PDB entry 1N3Q | X-ray diffraction, 2.20 A resolution | chains A and B

[Chain A (and B)]
Name: lectin PAL
Organism: Pterocarpus angolensis
Notes: chain B of this document is another copy of the same molecule, construct and numbering; everything in this record applies to it too
UniProtKB: Q8GSD2 (Q8GSD2_PTEAG); residues 1-252 here correspond to UniProt positions 9-260 (UniProt number = residue number + 8)
Sequence (252 residues; numbered 1 to 252; the number before each row is that of its first residue):
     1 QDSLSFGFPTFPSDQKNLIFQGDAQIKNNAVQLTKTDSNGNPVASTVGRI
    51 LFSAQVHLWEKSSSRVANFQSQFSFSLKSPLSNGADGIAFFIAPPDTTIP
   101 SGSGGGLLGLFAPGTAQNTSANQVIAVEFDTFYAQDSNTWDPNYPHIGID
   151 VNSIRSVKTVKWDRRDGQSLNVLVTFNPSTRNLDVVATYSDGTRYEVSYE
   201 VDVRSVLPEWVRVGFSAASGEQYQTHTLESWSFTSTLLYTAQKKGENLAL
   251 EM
Unresolved in the structure: 242-252
Metal / ion sites: Mn2+: Glu128, Asp130, Asp141, His146; Ca2+: Asp130, Phe132, Asn138, Asp141

[How chain A and chain B interact]
Pairs across the interface (33):
  Gln1(A) with Gly7(B); Phe8(B); Asn17(B), hydrogen bond
  Asp2(A) with Gly7(B), hydrogen bond (backbone-backbone); Pro9(B)
  Ser3(A) with Phe6(B); Gly7(B), hydrogen bond (backbone-backbone)
  Leu4(A) with Ser5(B)
  Ser5(A) with Leu4(B); Ser5(B), hydrogen bond (backbone-backbone)
  Phe6(A) with Ser3(B)
  Gly7(A) with Gln1(B); Asp2(B), hydrogen bond (backbone-backbone); Ser3(B), hydrogen bond (backbone-backbone)
  Phe8(A) with Gln1(B)
  Pro9(A) with Asp2(B)
  Pro12(A) with Glu60(B)
  Asp14(A) with Glu209(B); Trp210(B), hydrogen bond
  Lys16(A) with Gln55(B); Trp210(B)
  Asn17(A) with Gln1(B), hydrogen bond; Ala54(B); Gln55(B), hydrogen bond (side chain-backbone); Trp210(B)
  Phe52(A) with Gln1(B)
  Ala54(A) with Asn17(B)
  Gln55(A) with Lys16(B); Asn17(B), hydrogen bond (backbone-side chain)
  Glu60(A) with Pro12(B)
  Trp210(A) with Asp14(B), hydrogen bond; Lys16(B); Asn17(B)
Other interface residues (no listed pair), chain A (20 interface residues in all): Gln15, His57
Other interface residues (no listed pair), chain B (22 interface residues in all): Gln15, Phe52, Ser53, His57

[Overview]
20 residues of chain A and 22 residues of chain B are in contact, with 11 hydrogen bonds. Polar contacts
include Gln1(A)-Asn17(B), Asp14(A)-Trp210(B) and Asn17(A)-Gln55(B). Glu128(A), Asp130(A), Asp141(A) and
His146(A) coordinate Mn2+. Asp130(A), Phe132(A), Asn138(A) and Asp141(A) form the Ca2+ site.
Both chains are lectin PAL (Pterocarpus angolensis). Entry 1N3Q (Pterocarpus angolensis lectin complexed with
turanose) was determined by X-ray diffraction, deposited together with 1N3O and 1N3P.
